PDB entry 7O2M | X-ray diffraction, 1.90 A resolution | chains A and B

Chain A:
Molecule: Genome polyprotein
From: Zika virus
UniProtKB: H8XX12 (H8XX12_ZIKV); residues 45-96 here correspond to UniProt positions 1411-1462 (UniProt number = residue number + 1366)
Chain sequence (53 residues; each row starts with the number of its first residue):
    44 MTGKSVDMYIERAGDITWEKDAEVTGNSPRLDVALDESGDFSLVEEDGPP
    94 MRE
Unresolved in the structure: 44-49, 88-96
Differences from the reference sequence: initiating methionine (44)
Small-molecule neighbours: MI-2289 (UZZ; 1-[(3S,6S,9S,19R)-3,6-bis(4-azanylbutyl)-2,5,8,12,15,18-hexakis(oxidanylidene)-9-(phenylmethyl)-1,4,7,11,14,17-hexazacyclotricos-19-yl]guanidine): G82, D83, F84

Chain B:
Molecule: Genome polyprotein
From: Zika virus
UniProtKB: H8XX12 (H8XX12_ZIKV); residues 1-177 here correspond to UniProt positions 1497-1673 (UniProt number = residue number + 1496)
Chain sequence (178 residues; numbered 0 to 177; the number before each row is that of its first residue; numbering starts at 0):
     0 GSGALWDVPAPKEVKKGETTDGVYRVMTRRLLGSTQVGVGVMQEGVFHTM
    50 WHVTKGAALRSGEGRLDPYWGDVKQDLVSYCGPWKLDAAWDGLSEVQLLA
   100 VPPGERAKNIQTLPGIFKTKDGDIGAVALDYPAGTSGSPILDKCGRVIGL
   150 YGNGVVIKNGSYVSAITQGKREEETPVE
Unresolved in the structure: 0-16, 171-177
Differences from the reference sequence: expression tag (0)
Small-molecule neighbours: MI-2289 (UZZ; 1-[(3S,6S,9S,19R)-3,6-bis(4-azanylbutyl)-2,5,8,12,15,18-hexakis(oxidanylidene)-9-(phenylmethyl)-1,4,7,11,14,17-hexazacyclotricos-19-yl]guanidine): H51, D75, D129, Y130, P131, A132, S135, Y150, G151, N152, G153, V154, V155, G159, Y161

Interface between chain A and chain B:
Residue-residue contacts (90):
  D50(A) - R59(B)  salt bridge
  M51(A) - M26(B)
  M51(A) - V52(B)
  M51(A) - T53(B)
  M51(A) - L58(B)  hydrophobic
  M51(A) - R59(B)  hydrogen bond (backbone-backbone)
  Y52(A) - R24(B)
  Y52(A) - V25(B)
  Y52(A) - M26(B)  hydrogen bond (backbone-backbone)
  Y52(A) - R28(B)  hydrogen bond
  Y52(A) - S33(B)
  Y52(A) - R59(B)
  I53(A) - Y23(B)  hydrophobic
  I53(A) - R24(B)
  I53(A) - R59(B)  hydrogen bond (backbone-backbone)
  I53(A) - S60(B)
  E54(A) - Y23(B)
  E54(A) - R24(B)  hydrogen bond (backbone-backbone)
  R55(A) - D20(B)  hydrogen bond (side chain-backbone)
  R55(A) - G21(B)
  R55(A) - V22(B)
  R55(A) - Y23(B)
  A56(A) - V22(B)  hydrogen bond (backbone-backbone)
  A56(A) - V100(B)  hydrophobic
  A56(A) - A106(B)
  G57(A) - G21(B)
  G57(A) - V22(B)  hydrogen bond (backbone-backbone)
  D58(A) - L98(B)
  I59(A) - G21(B)
  I59(A) - V22(B)
  I59(A) - V40(B)  hydrophobic
  I59(A) - L140(B)  hydrophobic
  I59(A) - G144(B)
  I59(A) - V146(B)  hydrophobic
  T60(A) - N108(B)  hydrogen bond (backbone-side chain)
  T60(A) - L140(B)
  W61(A) - E94(B)
  W61(A) - V95(B)
  W61(A) - Q96(B)
  W61(A) - Q110(B)
  W61(A) - L140(B)
  W61(A) - D141(B)
  W61(A) - K142(B)
  E62(A) - Q96(B)  hydrogen bond (backbone-side chain)
  E62(A) - N108(B)
  A65(A) - Q96(B)
  A65(A) - N108(B)
  E66(A) - K107(B)  salt bridge
  E66(A) - I109(B)
  E66(A) - Q110(B)  hydrogen bond (backbone-backbone)
  V67(A) - E94(B)
  V67(A) - Q110(B)
  T68(A) - I109(B)
  T68(A) - Q110(B)  hydrogen bond (backbone-backbone)
  T68(A) - T111(B)  hydrogen bond (backbone-side chain)
  T68(A) - L128(B)
  G69(A) - T111(B)
  G69(A) - A127(B)
  G69(A) - L128(B)
  N70(A) - L112(B)
  N70(A) - A127(B)
  S71(A) - L112(B)  hydrogen bond (side chain-backbone)
  S71(A) - P113(B)
  S71(A) - G114(B)
  P72(A) - G114(B)
  P72(A) - I115(B)  hydrogen bond (backbone-backbone)
  P72(A) - A127(B)
  P72(A) - V162(B)  hydrophobic
  R73(A) - I115(B)
  L74(A) - I115(B)  hydrogen bond (backbone-backbone)
  L74(A) - F116(B)
  L74(A) - K117(B)  hydrogen bond (backbone-backbone)
  L74(A) - I156(B)  hydrophobic
  D75(A) - K117(B)
  V76(A) - F116(B)  hydrophobic
  V76(A) - K117(B)  hydrogen bond (backbone-backbone)
  V76(A) - T118(B)
  L78(A) - K73(B)
  D79(A) - K73(B)
  E80(A) - K73(B)
  S81(A) - V72(B)
  G82(A) - V72(B)
  G82(A) - K73(B)
  G82(A) - N152(B)  hydrogen bond (backbone-side chain)
  F84(A) - F116(B)  hydrophobic
  F84(A) - N152(B)
  F84(A) - G153(B)
  F84(A) - V154(B)  hydrophobic
  F84(A) - A164(B)  hydrophobic
  S85(A) - V154(B)
Other interface residues (no listed pair), chain A (33 interface residues in all): L86
Other interface residues (no listed pair), chain B (57 interface residues in all): T19, T27, V36, M41, F46, A57, L65, I123, P138

Overview:
Chain A and chain B form an interface of 33 and 57 residues respectively, with 19 hydrogen bonds and 2 salt
bridges. Among the polar pairs are D50(A)-R59(B), E66(A)-K107(B) and Y52(A)-R28(B). MI-2289 is bound between
chain A and chain B.
Here chain A is Genome polyprotein and chain B is Genome polyprotein, both from Zika virus. Entry 7O2M
(Crystal Structure of Unlinked NS2B-NS3 Protease from Zika Virus in Complex with Inhibitor MI-2289) was
determined by X-ray diffraction together with 7O55, 7OBV, 7OC2, 7PFQ, 7PFY, 7PFZ and 5 further entries from
the same study.
